Entry 7NTI (X-ray diffraction, 1.98 A resolution); this record covers chain A.

[Chain A]
Protein: Mitogen-activated protein kinase 7, TGF-beta-activated kinase 1 and MAP3K7-binding protein 1
Source organism: Homo sapiens
Notes: EC 2.7.11.25
Reference sequence: chimeric construct of O43318, Q15750: residues 31-303 from O43318 (M3K7_HUMAN) positions 31-303 (same numbers); residues 468-504 from Q15750 positions 468-504 (same numbers)
Sequence (315 residues; row label = number of the first residue in the row; note: 164 numbers in that range are skipped by the numbering (no residue carries them; nothing is unmodelled there)):
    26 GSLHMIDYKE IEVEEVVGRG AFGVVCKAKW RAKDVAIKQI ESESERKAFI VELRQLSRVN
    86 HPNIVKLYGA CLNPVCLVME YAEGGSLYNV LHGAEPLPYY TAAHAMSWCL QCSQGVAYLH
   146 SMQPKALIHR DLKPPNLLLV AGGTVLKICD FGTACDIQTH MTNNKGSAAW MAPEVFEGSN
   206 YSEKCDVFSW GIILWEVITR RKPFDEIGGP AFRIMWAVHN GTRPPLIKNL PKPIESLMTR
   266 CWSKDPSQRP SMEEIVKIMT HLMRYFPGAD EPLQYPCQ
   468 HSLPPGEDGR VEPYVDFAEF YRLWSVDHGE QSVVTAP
Not modelled in the structure: 180-190, 472-474, 497-504
Construct notes: expression tag (26-30)
Ligand contacts: UWZ (N-[[2-[bis(fluoranyl)methoxy]phenyl]methyl]-N-[2-(methylamino)-2-oxidanylidene-ethyl]-2-pyrrolidin-1-ylcarbonyl-1H-imidazole-4-carboxamide): Val42, Gly43, Arg44, Gly45, Val50, Ala61, Val90, Met104, Glu105, Tyr106, Ala107, Gly109, Gly110, Ser111, Asn114, Pro159, Pro160, Asn161, Leu162, Leu163, Cys174, Asp175
Swiss-Prot annotation at these positions:
  - active site: Asp156 (Proton acceptor)
  - binding site (ATP): Val42 to Val50, Lys63
  - modified residue: Thr184 (Microbial infection: O-acetylthreonine), Thr187 (Microbial infection: O-acetylthreonine), Ser192 (Phosphoserine)
  - cross-link (Glycyl lysine isopeptide (Lys-Gly)): Lys72 (interchain with G-Cter in ubiquitin), Lys158 (interchain with G-Cter in ubiquitin), Lys209 (interchain with G-Cter in ubiquitin)
  - site: Phe484 (Required for interaction with MAP3K7)
What the authors report for this chain:
  - binding site for UWZ: Ala107, Ser111
  - conformationally variable residues (loop rearrangement): Glu108, Gly109

[In short]
Chain A binds compound UWZ. UniProt lists active-site residue Asp156 and 10 ATP-binding residues. From the
paper: a binding site for UWZ at Ala107 and Ser111; conformational variability at Glu108 and Gly109.
Chain A is Mitogen-activated protein kinase 7, TGF-beta-activated kinase 1 and MAP3K7-binding protein 1 (Homo
sapiens); the structure, Structure of TAK1 in complex with compound 22, was determined by X-ray diffraction
together with 7NTH from the same study.
